Entry 6U2L (electron microscopy, 2.83 A resolution); this record covers chains G and PP of the 32 polymer chains in the assembly.

# Chain G (and PP)
Name: Macrophage-expressed gene 1 protein
Organism: Homo sapiens
Notes: chain PP of this document is another copy of the same molecule, construct and numbering; everything in this record applies to it too
Reference sequence: Q2M385 (MPEG1_HUMAN); residues 1-636 here correspond to UniProt positions 18-653 (UniProt number = residue number + 17)
Amino-acid sequence (642 residues; numbered 1 to 642; the number before each row is that of its first residue):
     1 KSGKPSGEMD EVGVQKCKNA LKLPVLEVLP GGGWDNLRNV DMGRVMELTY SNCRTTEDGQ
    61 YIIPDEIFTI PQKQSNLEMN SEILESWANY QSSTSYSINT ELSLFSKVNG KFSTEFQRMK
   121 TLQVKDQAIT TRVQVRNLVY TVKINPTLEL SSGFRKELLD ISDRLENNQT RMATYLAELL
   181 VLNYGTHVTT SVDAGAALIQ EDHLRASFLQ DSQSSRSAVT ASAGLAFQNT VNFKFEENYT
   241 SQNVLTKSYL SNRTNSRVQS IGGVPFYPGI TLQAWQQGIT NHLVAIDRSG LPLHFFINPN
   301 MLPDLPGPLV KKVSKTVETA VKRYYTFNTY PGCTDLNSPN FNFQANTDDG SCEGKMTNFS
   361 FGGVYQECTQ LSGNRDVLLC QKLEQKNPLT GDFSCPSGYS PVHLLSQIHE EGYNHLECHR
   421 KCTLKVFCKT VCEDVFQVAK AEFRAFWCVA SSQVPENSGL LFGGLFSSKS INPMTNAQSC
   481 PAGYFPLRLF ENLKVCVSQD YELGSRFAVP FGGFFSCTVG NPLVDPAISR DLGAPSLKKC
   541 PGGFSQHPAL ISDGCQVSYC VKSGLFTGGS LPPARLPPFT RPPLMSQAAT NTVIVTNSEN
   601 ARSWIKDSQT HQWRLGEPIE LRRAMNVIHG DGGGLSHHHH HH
Not modelled in the structure: 1-9, 527-534, 631-642
Differences from the reference sequence: engineered mutation Lys425 (Leu442 in Q2M385); expression tag (637-642)
Disulfides: Cys368-Cys380, Cys395-Cys448, Cys517-Cys555
Covalent attachments: N-acetylglucosamine (NAG) linked to Asn168, Asn252

# Interface between chain G and chain PP
Residue-residue contacts (14; chain G residue first):
  Glu166(G) - Trp613(PP)  hydrogen bond
  Asp304(G) - Trp613(PP)
  Leu305(G) - Trp613(PP)
  Pro306(G) - Trp604(PP)  hydrophobic
  Pro306(G) - Trp613(PP)
  Gly307(G) - Trp604(PP)
  Leu309(G) - Trp613(PP)  hydrophobic
  Trp604(G) - Pro306(PP)  hydrophobic
  Trp604(G) - Gly307(PP)
  Trp613(G) - Glu166(PP)  hydrogen bond
  Trp613(G) - Asp304(PP)
  Trp613(G) - Leu305(PP)
  Trp613(G) - Pro306(PP)
  Trp613(G) - Leu309(PP)  hydrophobic
Also at the interface, not in a pair above, chain G (9 interface residues in all): Pro308
Also at the interface, not in a pair above, chain PP (9 interface residues in all): Pro308

# In short
The chain G/chain PP interface involves 9 residues from each chain, with 2 hydrogen bonds. The hydrogen-bonded
pair is Glu166(G)-Trp613(PP). Covalently linked N-acetylglucosamine: at Asn168(G) and Asn252(G).
Chain G and chain PP are both Macrophage-expressed gene 1 protein (Homo sapiens); the structure, EM structure
of MPEG-1 (L425K, beta conformation) soluble pre-pore complex, was determined by electron microscopy (same
publication as 6U23, 6U2J, 6U2K and 6U2W).
